6K72 - chains C and I of the 14 polymer chains in the assembly; structure by electron microscopy, 4.60 A resolution (low resolution: residue-level contacts below are approximate; hydrogen-bond / salt-bridge calls are withheld).

[Chain C]
Molecule: Translation initiation factor eIF-2B subunit beta
Organism: Homo sapiens
UniProtKB: P49770 (EI2BB_HUMAN); numbering as in UniProt (aligned over 1-351)
Amino-acid sequence (351 residues; each row starts with the number of its first residue):
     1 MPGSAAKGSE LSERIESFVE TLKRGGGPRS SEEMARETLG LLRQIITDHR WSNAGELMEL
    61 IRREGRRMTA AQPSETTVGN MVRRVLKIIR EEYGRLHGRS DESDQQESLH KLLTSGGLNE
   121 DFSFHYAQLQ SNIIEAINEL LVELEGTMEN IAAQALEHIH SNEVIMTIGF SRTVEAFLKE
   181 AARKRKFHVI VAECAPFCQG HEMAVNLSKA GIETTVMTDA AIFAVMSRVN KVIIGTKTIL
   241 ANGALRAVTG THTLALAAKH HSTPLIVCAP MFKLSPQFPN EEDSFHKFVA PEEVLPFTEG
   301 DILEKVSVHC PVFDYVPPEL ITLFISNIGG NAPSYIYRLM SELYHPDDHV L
Not modelled in the structure: 1-7, 99-124
UniProt features mapped onto this chain:
  - natural variant: Val85 (V85E: In VWM2), Ala127 (A127V: Found in a patient with Rett syndrome-like phenotype; uncertain significance), Ser171 (S171F: In VWM2), Pro196 (P196S: In VWM2), Gly200 (G200V: In VWM2), Glu213 (E213G: In VWM2), Cys268 (C268Y: In VWM2), Lys273 (K273R: In VWM2), Val316 (V316D: In VWM2), Gly329 (G329V: In VWM2)

[Chain I]
Molecule: Translation initiation factor eIF-2B subunit epsilon
Organism: Homo sapiens
UniProtKB: Q13144 (EI2BE_HUMAN); numbering as in UniProt (aligned over 1-721)
Amino-acid sequence (721 residues; row label = number of the first residue in the row):
     1 MAAPVVAPPG VVVSRANKRS GAGPGGSGGG GARGAEEEPP PPLQAVLVAD SFDRRFFPIS
    61 KDQPRVLLPL ANVALIDYTL EFLTATGVQE TFVFCCWKAA QIKEHLLKSK WCRPTSLNVV
   121 RIITSELYRS LGDVLRDVDA KALVRSDFLL VYGDVISNIN ITRALEEHRL RRKLEKNVSV
   181 MTMIFKESSP SHPTRCHEDN VVVAVDSTTN RVLHFQKTQG LRRFAFPLSL FQGSSDGVEV
   241 RYDLLDCHIS ICSPQVAQLF TDNFDYQTRD DFVRGLLVNE EILGNQIHMH VTAKEYGARV
   301 SNLHMYSAVC ADVIRRWVYP LTPEANFTDS TTQSCTHSRH NIYRGPEVSL GHGSILEENV
   361 LLGSGTVIGS NCFITNSVIG PGCHIGDNVV LDQTYLWQGV RVAAGAQIHQ SLLCDNAEVK
   421 ERVTLKPRSV LTSQVVVGPN ITLPEGSVIS LHPPDAEEDE DDGEFSDDSG ADQEKDKVKM
   481 KGYNPAEVGA AGKGYLWKAA GMNMEEEEEL QQNLWGLKIN MEEESESESE QSMDSEEPDS
   541 RGGSPQMDDI KVFQNEVLGT LQRGKEENIS CDNLVLEINS LKYAYNISLK EVMQVLSHVV
   601 LEFPLQQMDS PLDSSRYCAL LLPLLKAWSP VFRNYIKRAA DHLEALAAIE DFFLEHEALG
   661 ISMAKVLMAF YQLEILAEET ILSWFSQRDT TDKGQQLRKN QQLQRFIQWL KEAEEESSED
   721 D
Not modelled in the structure: 1-40, 280-284, 467-721
UniProt features mapped onto this chain:
  - modified residue: Ala2 (N-acetylalanine), Arg19 (Omega-N-methylarginine), Ser27 (Phosphoserine), Ser130 (Phosphoserine), Thr322 (Phosphothreonine), Ser450 (Phosphoserine), Ser466 (Phosphoserine), Ser469 (Phosphoserine), Ser532 (Phosphoserine), Ser540 (Phosphoserine), Ser544 (Phosphoserine), Ser717 (Phosphoserine)
  - cross-link (Glycyl lysine isopeptide (Lys-Gly)): Lys61 (interchain with G-Cter in ubiquitin), Lys103 (interchain with G-Cter in ubiquitin), Lys141 (interchain with G-Cter in ubiquitin), Lys217 (interchain with G-Cter in ubiquitin)
  - natural variant: Asp62 (D62V: In VWM5), Leu68 (L68S: In VWM5), Val73 (V73G: In VWM5), Ala74 (A74T: In VWM5), Thr91 (T91A: In VWM5), Leu106 (L106F: In VWM5), Arg113 (R113C: In VWM5; R113H: In VWM5), Arg195 (R195C: In VWM5; R195H: In VWM5), Arg269 (R269G: In VWM5; R269Q: In VWM5), Asp270 (D270H: In VWM5), Arg299 (R299H: In VWM5), Cys310 (C310F: In VWM5), 9 further natural variant entries in UniProt

[Chain C / chain I interface]
Contacting residue pairs (38):
  Glu16(C) - Thr115(I)
  Glu16(C) - Ser116(I)
  Lys23(C) - Glu81(I)
  Lys23(C) - Lys110(I)
  Lys23(C) - Pro320(I)
  Arg24(C) - Pro320(I)
  Gly25(C) - Tyr319(I)
  Gln72(C) - Tyr319(I)
  Ser284(C) - His337(I)
  Phe288(C) - Arg316(I)
  Ala290(C) - Arg316(I)
  Ala290(C) - Trp317(I)
  Pro291(C) - Arg316(I)
  Pro291(C) - Trp317(I)
  Glu292(C) - Ala293(I)
  Glu292(C) - Lys294(I)
  Glu292(C) - Trp317(I)
  Phe297(C) - Lys186(I)
  Phe297(C) - Glu187(I)
  Phe297(C) - Ser188(I)
  Phe297(C) - Ser189(I)
  Phe297(C) - Tyr296(I)
  Thr298(C) - Glu187(I)
  Thr298(C) - Ser189(I)
  Glu299(C) - Ser189(I)
  Glu299(C) - His192(I)
  Gly300(C) - Ser189(I)
  Gly300(C) - Ser191(I)
  Gly300(C) - His192(I)
  Asp301(C) - Ser191(I)
  Leu303(C) - Arg315(I)
  Leu303(C) - Trp317(I)
  Glu304(C) - His192(I)
  Glu304(C) - Pro193(I)
  Glu304(C) - Thr194(I)
  Glu304(C) - Arg315(I)
  Val306(C) - Arg315(I)
  Ser307(C) - Arg315(I)
Interface residues without a listed pair, chain C (23 interface residues in all): Asp283, Lys287, Leu295, Val308
Interface residues without a listed pair, chain I (23 interface residues in all): Thr336, Ser338

[Summary]
Chain C and chain I each contribute 23 residues to their interface.
Here chain C is Translation initiation factor eIF-2B subunit beta and chain I is Translation initiation factor
eIF-2B subunit epsilon, both from Homo sapiens. Entry 6K72 (eIF2(aP) - eIF2B complex) was determined by
electron microscopy together with 6K71, 6JLY and 6JLZ from the same study.
